PDB entry 4J23 | X-ray diffraction, 3.88 A resolution | chains A and B

# Chain A
Molecule: Fibroblast growth factor receptor 2
Organism: Homo sapiens
Notes: EC 2.7.10.1
UniProt: P21802 (FGFR2_HUMAN); residue numbers follow UniProt; this construct covers 147-366
Chain sequence (223 residues; row label = number of the first residue in the row):
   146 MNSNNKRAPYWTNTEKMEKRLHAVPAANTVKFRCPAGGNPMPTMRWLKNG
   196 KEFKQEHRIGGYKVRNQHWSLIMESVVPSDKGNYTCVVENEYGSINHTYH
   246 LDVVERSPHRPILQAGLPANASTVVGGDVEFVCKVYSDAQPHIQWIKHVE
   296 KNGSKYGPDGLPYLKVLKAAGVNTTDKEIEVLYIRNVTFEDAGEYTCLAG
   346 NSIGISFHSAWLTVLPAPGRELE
Unresolved in the structure: 146-152, 297-306, 361-368
Disulfide bonds: Cys-179/Cys-231, Cys-278/Cys-342
Sequence notes: expression tag (146, 367-368)
UniProt features mapped onto this chain:
  - region: Lys-161 to Arg-178 (Heparin-binding)
  - glycosylation (N-linked (GlcNAc...) asparagine): Asn-228, Asn-241, Asn-265, Asn-297, Asn-318, Asn-331
  - natural variant: Ala-172 (A172F: In PS), Arg-203 (R203C: In breast cancer samples), Ser-252 to Pro-253 (sequence variant, change not given here; In PS), Ser-252 (S252F: In APRS; S252L; S252W: In APRS and PS), Pro-253 (P253R: In APRS), Pro-263 (P263L: In CS), Ser-267 (S267P: In CS), Thr-268 (T268TG: In CS), Val-269 to Val-270 (deletion: In SCS), Gly-272 (G272V: In an ovarian serous carcinoma sample), Asp-273 (deletion: In PS), Phe-276 (F276V: In CS), 26 further natural variant entries in UniProt
  - mutagenesis: Asn-265 (N265Q: Reduced N-glycosylation. Reduced expression at the cell surface)
What the authors report for this chain:
  - allosteric site: Tyr-328 (from molecular simulation)
  - mutagenesis - Y328D: decreased binding to SSR (from molecular simulation)

# Chain B
Molecule: Fibroblast growth factor 1
Organism: Homo sapiens
UniProt: P05230 (FGF1_HUMAN); residue numbers follow UniProt; this construct covers 21-155
Chain sequence (138 residues; each row starts with the number of its first residue):
    18 GHMGNYKKPKLLYCSNGGHFLRILPDGTVDGTRDRSDQHIQLQLSAESVG
    68 EVYIKSTETGQYLAMDTDGLLYGSQTPNEECLFLERLEENHYNTYISKKH
   118 AEKNWFVGLKKNGSCKRGPRTHYGQKAILFLPLPVSSD
Unresolved in the structure: 18-21
Sequence notes: expression tag (18-20)
UniProt features mapped onto this chain:
  - region: Lys-127 to Lys-143 (Heparin-binding)
  - motif: Lys-24 to Lys-27 (Nuclear localization signal)
  - binding site (heparin): Asn-33
  - mutagenesis: Lys-24 to Lys-27 (Loss of nuclear import leading to loss of phosphorylation by PKC/PRKCD), Asn-33 (N33A: No effect on integrin-binding), Arg-50 (R50E: Dominant-negative mutant. Defective in integrin-binding and in ternary complex formation with integrin and FGFR1. No effect on heparin- and FGFR1-binding ...), Glu-102 (E102A: No effect on integrin-binding. No effect on integrin- and heparin-binding, loss of FGFR1-binding, defective in inducing FGF1 signaling, cell proliferation and cell migration ...), Tyr-109 (Y109A: No effect on integrin- and heparin-binding, loss of FGFR1-binding, defective in inducing FGF1 signaling, cell proliferation and cell migration; when associated with A-102 and A-110), Asn-110 (N110A: No effect on integrin-binding. No effect on integrin- and heparin-binding, loss of FGFR1-binding, defective in inducing FGF1 signaling, cell proliferation and cell migration ...), Ser-114 (S114A: Decrease in LRRC59-binding), Lys-127 (K127E: Reduced integrin-binding; when associated with E-128. Defective in integrin-, heparin- and FGFR1-binding, and defective in inducing FGF1 signaling, cell proliferation and cell migration ...), Lys-128 (K128E: Reduced integrin-binding; when associated with E-127. Defective in integrin-, heparin- and FGFR1-binding, and defective in inducing FGF1 signaling, cell proliferation and cell migration ...), Ser-131 (S131A: Decrease in LRRC59-binding; S131E: Decrease in LRRC59-binding), Lys-133 (K133A: Loss of LRRC59-binding; K133E: Loss of CSNK2A-, CSNK2B- and LRRC59-binding. Reduced integrin-binding; when associated with E-134 ...), Arg-134 (R134E: Reduced integrin-binding; when associated with E-133. Defective in integrin-, heparin- and FGFR1-binding, and defective in inducing FGF1 signaling, cell proliferation and cell migration ...)

# Interface between chain A and chain B
Pairs across the interface (51):
  Lys-161(A) with Gly-34(B); Lys-128(B), hydrogen bond (side chain-backbone)
  Glu-163(A) with Arg-50(B)
  Lys-164(A) with Gly-34(B)
  Arg-165(A) with Arg-50(B)
  Leu-166(A) with Tyr-30(B), hydrogen bond (backbone-side chain); Phe-37(B), hydrophobic; Arg-50(B)
  His-167(A) with Tyr-30(B)
  Ala-168(A) with Tyr-30(B), hydrogen bond (backbone-side chain); Leu-148(B); Leu-150(B), hydrophobic
  Val-169(A) with Tyr-109(B); Leu-148(B)
  Pro-170(A) with Asn-107(B); His-108(B); Tyr-109(B); Leu-148(B)
  Asn-173(A) with Tyr-109(B), hydrogen bond
  Asp-247(A) with Leu-150(B)
  Val-249(A) with His-108(B), hydrogen bond (backbone-side chain); Leu-148(B), hydrophobic; Leu-150(B), hydrophobic
  Glu-250(A) with His-108(B), hydrogen bond (backbone-side chain)
  Arg-251(A) with Leu-104(B); His-108(B), hydrogen bond (backbone-side chain); Asn-110(B), hydrogen bond; Pro-149(B)
  Val-280(A) with Tyr-23(B), hydrophobic
  Tyr-281(A) with Lys-24(B)
  Ser-282(A) with Asn-22(B), hydrogen bond; Tyr-23(B), hydrogen bond (backbone-backbone)
  Ala-284(A) with Glu-102(B)
  Gln-285(A) with Tyr-23(B); Leu-61(B), hydrogen bond (side chain-backbone); Ser-62(B), hydrogen bond (side chain-backbone); Glu-102(B), hydrogen bond (backbone-side chain)
  Pro-286(A) with Ala-63(B)
  His-287(A) with Ala-63(B); Glu-64(B), hydrogen bond (side chain-backbone); Ser-65(B); Val-66(B)
  Ala-315(A) with Ala-63(B); Glu-64(B)
  Gly-316(A) with Ala-63(B), hydrogen bond (backbone-backbone); Glu-64(B)
  Asp-321(A) with Tyr-23(B)
  Gly-345(A) with Val-66(B)
  Asn-346(A) with Val-66(B); Glu-102(B)
  Ser-347(A) with Glu-102(B)
Interface residues without a listed pair, chain A (30 interface residues in all): Ala-171, Pro-253, Asp-283
Interface residues without a listed pair, chain B (26 interface residues in all): Ser-32, Asn-33, Gln-60

# Overview
The interface between chain A and chain B involves 30 residues on one side and 26 on the other, with 15
hydrogen bonds. Polar contacts include Lys-161(A)/Lys-128(B), Leu-166(A)/Tyr-30(B) and Ala-168(A)/Tyr-30(B).
From the paper: Y328D of chain A reduces binding to SSR; an allosteric site at Tyr-328(A).
Chain A is Fibroblast growth factor receptor 2 and chain B is Fibroblast growth factor 1, both from Homo
sapiens; the structure, Low resolution crystal structure of the FGFR2D2D3/FGF1/SR128545 complex, was
determined by X-ray diffraction.
